PDB entry 7MSF | X-ray diffraction, 2.80 A resolution | chains A and B of the 5 polymer chains in the assembly

Chain A (and B):
Molecule: MS2 protein capsid
Source organism: Enterobacterio phage MS2
Notes: chain B of this document is another copy of the same molecule, construct and numbering; everything in this record applies to it too
Reference sequence: P03612 (COAT_BPMS2); residue numbers follow UniProt; this construct covers 1-129
Chain sequence (129 residues; numbered 1 to 129; the number before each row is that of its first residue):
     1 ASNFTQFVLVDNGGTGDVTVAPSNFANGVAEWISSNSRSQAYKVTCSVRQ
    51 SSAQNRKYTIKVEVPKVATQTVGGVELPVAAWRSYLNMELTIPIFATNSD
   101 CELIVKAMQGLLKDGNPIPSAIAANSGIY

Chain A / chain B interface:
Pairs across the interface - 20 pairs, chain A then chain B:
  Phe-25(A) / Ala-26(B)
  Asn-27(A) / Asn-27(B)
  Gly-28(A) / Ala-26(B)
  Gly-28(A) / Asn-27(B)
  Gln-54(A) / Leu-77(B)
  Arg-56(A) / Arg-38(B)
  Ile-94(A) / Ser-37(B)
  Ile-94(A) / Arg-38(B)  hydrogen bond (backbone-backbone)
  Ile-94(A) / Ser-39(B)  hydrogen bond (backbone-backbone)
  Phe-95(A) / Ser-37(B)
  Phe-95(A) / Ser-39(B)
  Phe-95(A) / Gly-73(B)
  Phe-95(A) / Val-75(B)  hydrophobic
  Phe-95(A) / Glu-76(B)
  Phe-95(A) / Leu-77(B)  hydrophobic
  Ala-96(A) / Ser-37(B)
  Thr-97(A) / Ser-37(B)
  Thr-97(A) / Gly-73(B)
  Asn-98(A) / Ser-35(B)  hydrogen bond
  Asn-98(A) / Asn-36(B)
Interface residues without a listed pair, chain B (15 interface residues in all): Asn-24, Phe-25, Gly-74, Val-79

Summary:
10 residues of chain A face 15 of chain B across their interface, with 3 hydrogen bonds. Among the polar pairs
are Asn-98(A)/Ser-35(B), Ile-94(A)/Arg-38(B) and Ile-94(A)/Ser-39(B).
Both chains are MS2 protein capsid (Enterobacterio phage MS2). Entry 7MSF (MS2 protein capsid/RNA complex) was
determined by X-ray diffraction, deposited together with 5MSF.
